PDB entry 7V3P | electron microscopy, 3.60 A resolution | chains E and F of the 4 polymer chains in the assembly

Chain E:
Name: Insulin A chain
From: Homo sapiens
Reference sequence: P01308 (INS_HUMAN); residues 1-21 here correspond to UniProt positions 90-110 (UniProt number = residue number + 89)
Amino-acid sequence (21 residues; numbered 1 to 21; the number before each row is that of its first residue):
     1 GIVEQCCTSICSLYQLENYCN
Cystine bridges: Cys-6/Cys-11

Chain F:
Name: Insulin B chain
From: Homo sapiens
Reference sequence: P01308 (INS_HUMAN); residues 1-30 here correspond to UniProt positions 25-54 (UniProt number = residue number + 24)
Amino-acid sequence (30 residues; each row starts with the number of its first residue):
     1 FVNQHLCGSHLVEALYLVCGERGFFYTPKT

Interface between chain E and chain F:
Contacting residue pairs - 25 pairs, chain E then chain F:
  Cys-6(E) with His-5(F); Leu-6(F)
  Cys-7(E) with Leu-6(F), hydrogen bond (side chain-backbone); Cys-7(F), disulfide
  Thr-8(E) with His-5(F), hydrogen bond (backbone-side chain)
  Ser-9(E) with His-5(F), hydrogen bond (backbone-side chain)
  Ile-10(E) with Asn-3(F); Gln-4(F); His-5(F)
  Cys-11(E) with Phe-1(F)
  Leu-13(E) with Phe-1(F), hydrophobic; Val-18(F), hydrophobic
  Leu-16(E) with Leu-15(F), hydrophobic
  Asn-18(E) with Phe-25(F)
  Tyr-19(E) with Leu-15(F); Cys-19(F), hydrogen bond (backbone-side chain); Gly-23(F); Phe-24(F); Phe-25(F), hydrophobic
  Cys-20(E) with Val-18(F), hydrophobic; Cys-19(F), disulfide; Gly-23(F)
  Asn-21(E) with Glu-21(F), hydrogen bond (side chain-backbone); Arg-22(F); Gly-23(F)
Other interface residues (no listed pair), chain E (14 interface residues in all): Ile-2, Ser-12
Other interface residues (no listed pair), chain F (15 interface residues in all): Leu-11
Cross-chain cystine bridges: Cys-7(E)/Cys-7(F), Cys-20(E)/Cys-19(F)

Overview:
The interface between chain E and chain F involves 14 residues on one side and 15 on the other; the contacts
include 2 disulfide bonds and 5 hydrogen bonds. Polar pairs include Cys-7(E)/Leu-6(F), Thr-8(E)/His-5(F) and
Ser-9(E)/His-5(F).
Here chain E is Insulin A chain and chain F is Insulin B chain, both from Homo sapiens. Entry 7V3P (Cryo-EM
structure of the IGF1R/insulin complex) was determined by electron microscopy.
